9CG1 - chain A; structure by X-ray diffraction, 1.68 A resolution.

== Chain A ==
Molecule: Radical SAM protein
Source organism: Clostridium sporogenes
Reference sequence: A0AAE4Z2Q4 (A0AAE4Z2Q4_CLOSG); residue numbers follow UniProt; this construct covers 1-443
Amino-acid sequence (443 residues; row label = number of the first residue in the row):
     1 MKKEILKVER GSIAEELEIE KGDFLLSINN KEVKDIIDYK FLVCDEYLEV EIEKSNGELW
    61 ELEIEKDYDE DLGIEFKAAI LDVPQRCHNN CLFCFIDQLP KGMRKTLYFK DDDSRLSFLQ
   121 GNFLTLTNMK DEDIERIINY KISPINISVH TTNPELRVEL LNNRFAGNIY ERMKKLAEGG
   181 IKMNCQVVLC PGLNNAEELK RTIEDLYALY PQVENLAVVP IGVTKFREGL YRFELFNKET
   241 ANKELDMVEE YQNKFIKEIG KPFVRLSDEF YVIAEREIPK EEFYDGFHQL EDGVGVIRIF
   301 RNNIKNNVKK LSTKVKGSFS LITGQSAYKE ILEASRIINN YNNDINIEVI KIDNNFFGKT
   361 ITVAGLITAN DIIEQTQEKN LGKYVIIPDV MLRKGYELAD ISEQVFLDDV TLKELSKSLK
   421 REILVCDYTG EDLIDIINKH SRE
Metal / ion sites: 4Fe-4S cluster Fe: Cys87, Cys91, Cys94, Asp112
Ligand contacts:
  - cobalamin (B12): Phe95, Ile96, Gln98, Leu99, Arg104, Leu107, Gly222, Thr224, Asp268, Glu269, Val272, Leu290, Glu291, Asp292, Gly293, Val296, Ile297, Phe300, Leu321, Ile322, Thr323, Ser326, Ala327, Glu330, Ile331, Phe357, Thr360, Ile361, Thr362, Val363, Ala364, Gly365, Leu366, Ile386, Ile387, Pro388, Val390, Met391, Leu392, Arg393, Leu407, Cys426, Asp427, Tyr428, Leu433
  - boric acid (BO3), molecule 1: Arg104, Thr106, Leu107, Arg393
  - boric acid (BO3), molecule 2: Thr313, Asn342, Asn343, Asp344
  - s-5'-azamethionine-5'-deoxyadenosine (SA8): Phe93, Cys94, Phe95, Gln98, Asp112, Phe123, Ser148, His150, Gln186, Val188, Val219, Pro220, Ile221, Gly222, Glu291, Asp292
  - 4Fe-4S cluster (SF4): Cys87, Asn89, Asn90, Cys91, Cys94, Phe95, Ile96, Lys110, Asp112, Asp113, Thr125
From the paper describing this entry:
  - 4Fe-4S cluster coordination: Cys87, Cys91, Cys94, Asp112
  - binding site for s-5'-azamethionine-5'-deoxyadenosine: Asp112
  - binding site for cobalamin: Phe95, Thr323, Leu366

== Summary ==
Ligands of chain A: boric acid, cobalamin, 4Fe-4S cluster and s-5'-azamethionine-5'-deoxyadenosine. Cys87,
Cys91, Cys94 and Asp112 coordinate a 4Fe-4S cluster Fe ion. The paper reports a binding site for cobalamin at
Phe95, Thr323 and Leu366; a binding site for s-5'-azamethionine-5'-deoxyadenosine at Asp112.
Chain A is Radical SAM protein (Clostridium sporogenes); the structure, DUF512 protein from Clostridium
sporogenes, was determined by X-ray diffraction.
